4WCY - chains H and L; structure by X-ray diffraction, 2.00 A resolution.

[Chain H]
Protein: AZ130 Heavy chain
Organism: Mus musculus
Amino-acid sequence (220 residues; numbered 1 to 220; the number before each row is that of its first residue):
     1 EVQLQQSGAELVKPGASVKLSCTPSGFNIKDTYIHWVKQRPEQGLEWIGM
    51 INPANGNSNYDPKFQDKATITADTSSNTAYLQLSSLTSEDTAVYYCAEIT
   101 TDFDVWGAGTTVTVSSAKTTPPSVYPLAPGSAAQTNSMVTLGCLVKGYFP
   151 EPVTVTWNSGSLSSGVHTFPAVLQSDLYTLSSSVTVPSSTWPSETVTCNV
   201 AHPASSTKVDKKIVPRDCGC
Unresolved in the structure: 1, 132-136, 217-220
Cystine bridges: Cys22-Cys96, Cys143-Cys198

[Chain L]
Protein: AZ130 Light chain
Organism: Mus musculus
Amino-acid sequence (218 residues; each row starts with the number of its first residue):
     1 NIVLTQSPPSLAVSLGQRATISCRASESVDSYGNSFLHWYQQKSGQPPKL
    51 LIYLASNLESGVPARFSGSGSRTDFTLTIDPLEADDAATYYCQQNNEAPF
   101 TFGSGTKLEIKRADAAPTVSIFPPSSEQLTSGGASVVCFLNNFYPKDINV
   151 KWKIDGSERQNGVLNSWTDQDSKDSTYSMSSTLTLTKDEYERHNSYTCEA
   201 THKTSTSPIVKSFNRNEC
Unresolved in the structure: 218
Cystine bridges: Cys23-Cys92, Cys138-Cys198

[How chain H and chain L interact]
Residue-residue contacts (71):
  His35(H) - Phe100(L)
  Val37(H) - Phe102(L)  hydrophobic
  Gln39(H) - Gln42(L)  hydrogen bond
  Gln39(H) - Tyr91(L)
  Gln43(H) - Tyr91(L)
  Gly44(H) - Tyr91(L)
  Leu45(H) - Pro48(L)  hydrophobic
  Leu45(H) - Tyr91(L)  hydrophobic
  Leu45(H) - Phe102(L)
  Trp47(H) - Pro99(L)  hydrophobic
  Trp47(H) - Phe100(L)
  Trp47(H) - Phe102(L)
  Met50(H) - Phe100(L)  hydrophobic
  Asp61(H) - Asn1(L)
  Asp61(H) - Pro99(L)
  Pro62(H) - Asn1(L)
  Tyr95(H) - Gln42(L)
  Tyr95(H) - Gln46(L)
  Tyr95(H) - Pro47(L)  hydrophobic
  Ile99(H) - His38(L)
  Ile99(H) - Tyr40(L)
  Ile99(H) - Asn95(L)
  Thr100(H) - His38(L)  hydrogen bond (backbone-side chain)
  Thr101(H) - His38(L)
  Thr101(H) - Tyr53(L)
  Thr101(H) - Leu54(L)
  Asp102(H) - Tyr53(L)
  Asp102(H) - Glu59(L)
  Phe103(H) - Glu59(L)
  Asp104(H) - His38(L)  salt bridge
  Asp104(H) - Tyr40(L)  hydrogen bond
  Asp104(H) - Leu50(L)
  Trp106(H) - Tyr40(L)
  Trp106(H) - Pro48(L)  hydrophobic
  Gly107(H) - Pro47(L)
  Tyr125(H) - Ser125(L)
  Tyr125(H) - Glu127(L)
  Tyr125(H) - Gln128(L)
  Tyr125(H) - Ser131(L)  hydrogen bond
  Pro126(H) - Ser125(L)
  Pro126(H) - Glu127(L)
  Leu127(H) - Phe122(L)
  Ala128(H) - Phe122(L)
  Pro129(H) - Phe122(L)
  Gly130(H) - Pro123(L)
  Thr140(H) - Ser120(L)
  Thr140(H) - Phe122(L)
  Leu144(H) - Ser135(L)
  Lys146(H) - Gln128(L)
  Lys146(H) - Ser135(L)
  His167(H) - Asn141(L)
  His167(H) - Asn142(L)  hydrogen bond
  His167(H) - Ser178(L)  hydrogen bond
  Phe169(H) - Phe139(L)  hydrophobic
  Phe169(H) - Asn141(L)
  Phe169(H) - Ser166(L)
  Phe169(H) - Thr168(L)
  Phe169(H) - Ser178(L)
  Phe169(H) - Met179(L)
  Phe169(H) - Ser180(L)
  Pro170(H) - Ser166(L)  hydrogen bond (backbone-side chain)
  Pro170(H) - Trp167(L)
  Val172(H) - Asn165(L)
  Gln174(H) - Leu164(L)
  Ser181(H) - Phe139(L)
  Ser181(H) - Ser180(L)  hydrogen bond
  Ser182(H) - Phe139(L)
  Ser183(H) - Phe139(L)
  Ser183(H) - Asn141(L)  hydrogen bond
  Arg216(H) - Pro123(L)  hydrogen bond (side chain-backbone)
  Arg216(H) - Pro124(L)  hydrogen bond (side chain-backbone)
Other interface residues (no listed pair), chain H (44 interface residues in all): Glu46, Asn59, Tyr60, Ala108, Leu141, Gly142, Thr168
Other interface residues (no listed pair), chain L (42 interface residues in all): Phe36, Gln93, Ala98, Thr101, Val137, Thr184

[In short]
Chain H and chain L form an interface of 44 and 42 residues respectively, with 11 hydrogen bonds and 1 salt
bridge. Polar pairs include Asp104(H)-His38(L), Gln39(H)-Gln42(L) and Thr100(H)-His38(L).
Chain H is AZ130 Heavy chain and chain L is AZ130 Light chain, both from Mus musculus; the structure, Fab
fragment of mouse AZ130 monoclonal antibody, was determined by X-ray diffraction.
